Entry 1DQ2 (X-ray diffraction, 2.05 A resolution); this record covers chains A and B.

== Chain A (and B) ==
Name: Concanavalin-Br
Source organism: Canavalia ensiformis
Notes: chain B of this document is another copy of the same molecule, construct and numbering; everything in this record applies to it too
UniProt: P55915 (CONA_CANBR); residues 1-237 here = UniProt positions 1-237
Sequence (237 residues; each row starts with the number of its first residue):
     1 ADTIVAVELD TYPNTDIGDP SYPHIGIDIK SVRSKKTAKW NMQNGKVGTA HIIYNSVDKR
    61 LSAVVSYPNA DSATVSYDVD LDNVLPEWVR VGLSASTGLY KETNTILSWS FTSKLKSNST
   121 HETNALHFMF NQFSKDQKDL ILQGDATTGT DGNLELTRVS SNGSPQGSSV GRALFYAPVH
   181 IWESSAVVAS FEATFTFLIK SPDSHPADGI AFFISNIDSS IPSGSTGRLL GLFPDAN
Not modelled in the structure: 16-22, 161-166 (chain B: 14-20, 160-166, 235-237)
Sequence notes: conflict Asp58 (Gly in P55915), Ala70 (Gly in P55915), Asp151 (Glu in P55915), Glu155 (Arg in P55915)
UniProt features mapped onto this chain:
  - binding site (Mn(2+)): Glu8, Asp10, Asp19, His24, Ser34
  - binding site (Ca(2+)): Asp10, Tyr12, Asn14, Asp19, Asp208
  - binding site (a carbohydrate): Tyr12, Leu99, Tyr100, Arg228

== Chain A / chain B interface ==
Residue-residue contacts (47):
  Trp88(A) with Asp136(B), hydrogen bond (side chain-backbone); Gln137(B); Lys138(B); Asp139(B)
  Arg90(A) with Tyr176(B)
  His121(A) with Asn131(B)
  Glu122(A) with Asn131(B)
  Thr123(A) with Met129(B); Asn131(B), hydrogen bond (backbone-side chain)
  Asn124(A) with Met129(B); Phe130(B); Asn131(B), hydrogen bond (side chain-backbone); Gln132(B), hydrogen bond (side chain-backbone)
  Ala125(A) with Phe128(B); Met129(B), hydrogen bond (backbone-backbone)
  Leu126(A) with His127(B)
  His127(A) with Leu126(B); His127(B), hydrogen bond (backbone-backbone)
  Phe128(A) with Ala125(B)
  Met129(A) with Thr123(B); Asn124(B); Ala125(B), hydrogen bond (backbone-backbone)
  Phe130(A) with Asn124(B)
  Asn131(A) with His121(B), hydrogen bond (side chain-backbone); Glu122(B); Thr123(B), hydrogen bond (side chain-backbone); Asn124(B), hydrogen bond (backbone-side chain)
  Gln132(A) with Asn124(B), hydrogen bond (backbone-side chain)
  Asp136(A) with Trp88(B), hydrogen bond (backbone-side chain)
  Gln137(A) with Trp88(B)
  Lys138(A) with Trp88(B); Pro178(B); Ile217(B)
  Asp139(A) with Trp88(B); Pro178(B)
  Phe175(A) with Leu126(B), hydrophobic
  Tyr176(A) with Arg90(B); Tyr176(B), hydrophobic; Ala177(B), hydrophobic; Pro178(B)
  Ala177(A) with Tyr176(B), hydrophobic; Ala177(B), hydrophobic
  Pro178(A) with Lys138(B); Asp139(B); Tyr176(B)
  His180(A) with Ser134(B)
  Ile217(A) with Lys138(B)
Interface residues without a listed pair, chain A (25 interface residues in all): Ser134
Interface residues without a listed pair, chain B (25 interface residues in all): Phe175, His180

== Summary ==
Chain A and chain B each contribute 25 residues to their interface; the contacts include 12 hydrogen bonds.
Among the polar pairs are Trp88(A)-Asp136(B), Thr123(A)-Asn131(B) and Asn124(A)-Asn131(B). From UniProt: 5
Mn2+-binding residues, 5 Ca2+-binding residues and 4 carbohydrate-binding residues on chain A.
Both chains are Concanavalin-Br (Canavalia ensiformis). Entry 1DQ2 (Unlocked metal-free concanavalin A) was
determined by X-ray diffraction together with 1DQ0, 1DQ1, 1DQ4, 1DQ5 and 1DQ6 from the same study.
